3FK0 - chain A; structure by X-ray diffraction, 1.70 A resolution.

Chain A:
Name: 3-phosphoshikimate 1-carboxyvinyltransferase
Organism: Escherichia coli K-12
Notes: EC 2.5.1.19; fragment: EPSP synthase
UniProt: P0A6D3 (AROA_ECOLI); numbering as in UniProt (aligned over 1-427)
Sequence (427 residues; numbered 1 to 427; the number before each row is that of its first residue):
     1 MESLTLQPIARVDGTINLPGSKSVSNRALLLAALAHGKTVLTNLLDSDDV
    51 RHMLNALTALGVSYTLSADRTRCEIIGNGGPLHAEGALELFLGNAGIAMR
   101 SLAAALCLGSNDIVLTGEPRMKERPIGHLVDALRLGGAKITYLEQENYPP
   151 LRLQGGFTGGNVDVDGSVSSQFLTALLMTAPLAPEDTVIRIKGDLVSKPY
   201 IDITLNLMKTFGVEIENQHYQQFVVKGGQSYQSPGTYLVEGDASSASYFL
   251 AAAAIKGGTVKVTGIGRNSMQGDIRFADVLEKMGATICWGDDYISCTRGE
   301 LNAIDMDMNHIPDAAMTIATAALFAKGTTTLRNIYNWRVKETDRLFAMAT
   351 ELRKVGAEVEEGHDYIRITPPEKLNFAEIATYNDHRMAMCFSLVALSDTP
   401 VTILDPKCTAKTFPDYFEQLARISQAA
Differences from the reference sequence: engineered mutation Ile97 (Thr in P0A6D3), Ser101 (Pro in P0A6D3)
UniProt features mapped onto this chain:
  - active site: Asp313 (Proton acceptor)
  - binding site (3-phosphoshikimate): Lys22, Ser23, Arg27, Ser169, Ser170, Gln171, Ser197, Asp313, Asn336, Lys340
  - binding site (phosphoenolpyruvate): Lys22, Gly96, Arg124, Gln171, Arg344, Arg386, Lys411
  - site (Modified by bromopyruvate): Cys408, Lys411
Residues lining bound ligands: shikimate-3-phosphate (S3P): Lys22, Ser23, Arg27, Ile97, Val168, Ser169, Ser170, Gln171, Ser197, Tyr200, Pro312, Asp313, Asn336, Lys340
What the authors report for this chain:
  - mutagenesis - T97I/P101S (Km = 0.1 mm): unchanged binding to PEP
  - mutagenesis - T97I, P101S (2.5-fold): decreased catalytic activity
  - conformationally variable residues (side-chain flip): Ile97
  - mutagenesis - T97I (9-fold): decreased binding to PEP

Overview:
Ligands of chain A: shikimate-3-phosphate. From UniProt: active-site residue Asp313, 10 residues binding
3-phosphoshikimate and 7 phosphoenolpyruvate-binding residues. The paper reports that T97I and P101S reduce
catalytic activity; conformational variability at Ile97.
Chain A is 3-phosphoshikimate 1-carboxyvinyltransferase (Escherichia coli K-12); the structure, E. coli EPSP
synthase (TIPS mutation) liganded with S3P, was determined by X-ray diffraction together with 3FJX, 3FJZ and
3FK1 from the same study.
